PDB entry 8G3F | electron microscopy, 3.70 A resolution | chains A and B of the 5 polymer chains in the assembly

Chain A:
Molecule: Bacitracin export permease protein BceB
From: Bacillus subtilis subsp. subtilis str. 168
Reference sequence: O34741 (BCEB_BACSU); residue numbers follow UniProt; this construct covers 1-646
Sequence (646 residues; row label = number of the first residue in the row):
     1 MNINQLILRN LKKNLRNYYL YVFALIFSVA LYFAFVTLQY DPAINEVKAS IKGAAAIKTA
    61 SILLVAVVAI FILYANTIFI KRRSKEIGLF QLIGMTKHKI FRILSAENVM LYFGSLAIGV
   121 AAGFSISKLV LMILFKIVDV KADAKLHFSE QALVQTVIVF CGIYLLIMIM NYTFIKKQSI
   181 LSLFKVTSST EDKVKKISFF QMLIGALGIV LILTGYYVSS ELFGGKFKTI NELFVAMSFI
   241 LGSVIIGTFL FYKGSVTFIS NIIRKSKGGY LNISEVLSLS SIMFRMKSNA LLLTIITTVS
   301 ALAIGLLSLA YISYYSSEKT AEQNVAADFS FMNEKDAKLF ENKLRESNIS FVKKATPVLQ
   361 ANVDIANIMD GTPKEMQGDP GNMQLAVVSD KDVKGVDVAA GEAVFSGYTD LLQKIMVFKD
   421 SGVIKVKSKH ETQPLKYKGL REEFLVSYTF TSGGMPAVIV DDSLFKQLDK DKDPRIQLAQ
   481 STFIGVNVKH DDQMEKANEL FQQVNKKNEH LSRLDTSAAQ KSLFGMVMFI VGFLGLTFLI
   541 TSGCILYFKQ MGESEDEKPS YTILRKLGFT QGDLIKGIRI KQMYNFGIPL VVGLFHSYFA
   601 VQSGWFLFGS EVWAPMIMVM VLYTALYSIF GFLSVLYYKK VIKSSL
Disordered / not traced: 184-194
Residues lining bound ligands:
  - 6OU ([(2R)-1-[2-azanylethoxy(oxidanyl)phosphoryl]oxy-3-hexadecanoyloxy-propan-2-yl] (Z)-octadec-9-enoate), molecule 1: Leu15, Arg16, Tyr19, Leu20, Val22, Phe23, Phe27, Ala30, Ile126, Ile629, Phe630, Leu633
  - 6OU, molecule 2: Ile126, Leu129, Ile133, Lys136, Ile137, Asp139, Leu307, Tyr311, Met528, Gly532, Phe533, Gly535, Leu536, Leu622, Tyr623

Chain B:
Molecule: Bacitracin export ATP-binding protein BceA
From: Bacillus subtilis subsp. subtilis str. 168
Reference sequence: O34697 (BCEA_BACSU); numbering as in UniProt (aligned over 2-253)
Sequence (261 residues; numbered -7 to 253; the number before each row is that of its first residue; numbers below 1 keep their minus sign (Met-7 is residue -7)):
    -7 MSGHHHHHHV ILEANKIRKS YGNKLNKQEV LKGIDIHIEK GEFVSIMGAS GSGKTTLLNV
    53 LSSIDQVSHG TIHINGNDMT AMKEKQLAEF RKQHLGFIFQ DYNLLDTLTV KENILLPLSI
   113 TKLSKKEANR KFEEVAKELG IYELRDKYPN EISGGQKQRT SAGRAFIHDP SIIFADEPTG
   173 ALDSKSASDL LNKLSQLNQK RNATIIMVTH DPVAASYCGR VIFIKDGQMY TQLNKGGQDR
   233 QTFFQDIMKT QGVLGGVQHE H
Disordered / not traced: -7 to 2, 247-253
Differences from the reference sequence: expression tag (-7 to 1)
Reported in the primary citation:
  - mutagenesis - Y13A: decreased catalytic activity

How chain A and chain B interact:
Pairs across the interface (19; chain A residue first):
  Arg264(A) - Thr101(B)
  Arg264(A) - Tyr140(B)  hydrogen bond
  Lys267(A) - Lys117(B)
  Gly269(A) - Glu104(B)
  Tyr270(A) - Leu110(B)  hydrogen bond (side chain-backbone)
  Tyr270(A) - Ser111(B)
  Tyr270(A) - Lys114(B)
  Tyr270(A) - Leu115(B)
  Leu271(A) - Glu104(B)
  Leu271(A) - Leu108(B)
  Asn272(A) - Ser111(B)
  Val276(A) - Leu100(B)  hydrophobic
  Ile563(A) - Asn95(B)
  Leu564(A) - Leu108(B)  hydrophobic
  Lys566(A) - Phe91(B)
  Lys566(A) - Asn95(B)
  Leu567(A) - Arg156(B)
  Gly568(A) - Arg83(B)
  Gly568(A) - Lys84(B)
Also at the interface, not in a pair above, chain A (15 interface residues in all): Ile273, Ser280, Phe569
Also at the interface, not in a pair above, chain B (21 interface residues in all): Thr99, Lys103, Leu107, Ile112, Ser116, Ala120

Overview:
Chain A and chain B form an interface of 15 and 21 residues respectively; the contacts include 2 hydrogen
bonds. Polar contacts include Arg264(A)-Tyr140(B) and Tyr270(A)-Leu110(B). Ligands of chain A: compound 6OU.
The paper reports that Y13A of chain B reduces catalytic activity.
Chain A is Bacitracin export permease protein BceB and chain B is Bacitracin export ATP-binding protein BceA,
both from Bacillus subtilis subsp. subtilis str. 168; the structure, BceAB-S nucleotide free BceS state 1, was
determined by electron microscopy, deposited together with 8G3A, 8G3B, 8G3L, 8G4C and 8G4D.
